Entry 8D2L (electron microscopy, 2.21 A resolution); this record covers chains A and X of the 6 polymer chains in the assembly.

[Chain A]
Protein: CRISPR-associated endonuclease, Csn1 family
From: Acidothermus cellulolyticus 11B
UniProt: A0LWB3 (A0LWB3_ACIC1); residue numbers follow UniProt; this construct covers 1-1138
Sequence (1138 residues; each row starts with the number of its first residue):
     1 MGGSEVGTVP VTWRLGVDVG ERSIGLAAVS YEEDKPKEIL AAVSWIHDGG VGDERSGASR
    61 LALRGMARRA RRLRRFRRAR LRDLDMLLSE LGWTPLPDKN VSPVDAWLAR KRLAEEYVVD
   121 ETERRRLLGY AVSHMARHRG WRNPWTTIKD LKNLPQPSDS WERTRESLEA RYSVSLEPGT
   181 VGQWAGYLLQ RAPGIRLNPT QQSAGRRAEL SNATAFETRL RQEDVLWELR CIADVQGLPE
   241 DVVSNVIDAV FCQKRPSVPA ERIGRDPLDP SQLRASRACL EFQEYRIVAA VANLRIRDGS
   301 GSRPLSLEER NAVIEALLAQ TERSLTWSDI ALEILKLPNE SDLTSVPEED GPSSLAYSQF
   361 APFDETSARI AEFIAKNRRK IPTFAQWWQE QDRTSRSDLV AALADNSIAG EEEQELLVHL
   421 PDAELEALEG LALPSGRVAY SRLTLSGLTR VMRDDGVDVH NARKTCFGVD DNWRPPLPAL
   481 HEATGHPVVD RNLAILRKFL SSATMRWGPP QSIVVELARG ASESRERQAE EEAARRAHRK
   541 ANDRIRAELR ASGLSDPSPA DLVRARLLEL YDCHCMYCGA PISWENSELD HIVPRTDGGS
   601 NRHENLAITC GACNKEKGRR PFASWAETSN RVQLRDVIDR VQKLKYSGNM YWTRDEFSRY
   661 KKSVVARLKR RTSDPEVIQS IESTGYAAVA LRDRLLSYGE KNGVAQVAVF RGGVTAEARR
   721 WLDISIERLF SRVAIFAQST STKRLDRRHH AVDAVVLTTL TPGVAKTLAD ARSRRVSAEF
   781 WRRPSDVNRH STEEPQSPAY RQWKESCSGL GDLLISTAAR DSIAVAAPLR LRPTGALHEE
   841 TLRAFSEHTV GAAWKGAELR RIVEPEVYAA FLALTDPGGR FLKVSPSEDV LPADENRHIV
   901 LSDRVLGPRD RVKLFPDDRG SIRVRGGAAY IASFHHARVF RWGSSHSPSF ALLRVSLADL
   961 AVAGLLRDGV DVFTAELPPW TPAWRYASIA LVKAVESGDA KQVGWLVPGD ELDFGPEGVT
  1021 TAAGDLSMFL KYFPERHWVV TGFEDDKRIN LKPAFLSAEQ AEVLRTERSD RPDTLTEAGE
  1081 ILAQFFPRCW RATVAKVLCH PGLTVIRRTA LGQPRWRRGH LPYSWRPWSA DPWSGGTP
Disordered / not traced: 1-6, 204-209, 411-415, 779-790, 1135-1138
Metal / ion sites: Mg2+ site 1: Asp-18, Glu-516 (shared with 1 residue of chain D); Mg2+ site 2: Asp-18 (shared with 1 residue of chain D); Mg2+ site 3: Asp-590, Asn-614 (shared with 1 residue of chain T; DA13(X) of chain X)
From the paper describing this entry:
  - binding site for the 13-nt DNA strand: Arg-55
  - mutagenesis - R55W: decreased catalytic activity
  - mutagenesis - R55Y: unchanged catalytic activity
  - mutagenesis - R55A: abolished catalytic activity
  - Mg2+ coordination: Asp-18, Glu-516, Asp-590, Asn-614, His-750
  - conformationally variable residues (side-chain flip): Arg-55, Glu-516
  - catalytic residues: Asp-18, Glu-516, Asp-590, His-591, Asn-614, His-750
  - mutagenesis - H750N: unchanged catalytic activity on Mn2+
  - mutagenesis - H750N: abolished growth
  - mutagenesis - V709A/H750N: increased growth in response to Mn2+
  - mutagenesis - H750D: decreased catalytic activity on Mg2+
  - mutagenesis - H750D: decreased catalytic activity on Mn2+

[Chain X]
Molecule: 13-nt DNA strand
Sequence (13 nucleotides; row label = number of the first residue in the row):
     1 AGCTTGGTGT ATA
Metal / ion sites: Mg2+: DA13 (shared with Asp-590(A), Asn-614(A) of chain A; 1 residue of chain T)

[Chain A / chain X interface]
Contacting residue pairs (24):
  Arg-55(A) with DT10(X), hydrogen bond to the base; DT12(X), salt bridge to the phosphate
  Arg-595(A) with DA13(X), phosphate contact
  Thr-596(A) with DT12(X), hydrogen bond to the phosphate; DA13(X), hydrogen bond to the phosphate
  Asn-614(A) with DA13(X), phosphate contact
  Gly-618(A) with DA13(X), sugar contact
  Arg-619(A) with DT12(X), salt bridge to the phosphate; DA13(X), sugar contact
  Glu-839(A) with DT10(X), sugar contact; DA11(X), phosphate contact
  Glu-840(A) with DA11(X), hydrogen bond to the phosphate
  Thr-841(A) with DA11(X), hydrogen bond to the phosphate
  Arg-843(A) with DT10(X), salt bridge to the phosphate
  Asp-1025(A) with DT5(X), hydrogen bond to the phosphate
  Arg-1048(A) with DC3(X), base contact; DT4(X), base contact
  Arg-1088(A) with DG6(X), base contact; DG7(X), hydrogen bond to the base
  Arg-1091(A) with DT5(X), base contact; DG6(X), hydrogen bond to the base; DG7(X), base contact
  Thr-1093(A) with DC3(X), sugar contact
  Lys-1096(A) with DC3(X), sugar contact
Other interface residues (no listed pair), chain A (21 interface residues in all): Asp-590, Pro-594, Lys-615, Ala-1023, Gly-1024
Other interface residues (no listed pair), chain X (10 interface residues in all): DT8

[Overview]
The interface between chain A and chain X involves 21 residues on one side and 10 on the other, with 8
hydrogen bonds and 3 salt bridges. Polar contacts include Arg-55(A)/DT10(X), Arg-1088(A)/DG7(X) and
Arg-1091(A)/DG6(X). The paper reports catalytic residues Asp-18(A), Glu-516(A) and Asp-590(A) among others;
R55W of chain A reduces catalytic activity; 6 substitutions were tested in all.
Here chain A is CRISPR-associated endonuclease, Csn1 family (Acidothermus cellulolyticus 11B) and chain X is a
13-nt DNA strand. Entry 8D2L (Structure of Acidothermus cellulolyticus Cas9 ternary complex (Cleavage
Intermediate 1)) was determined by electron microscopy (same publication as 8D2K, 8D2N, 8D2O, 8D2P and 8D2Q).
